PDB entry 7O4K | electron microscopy, 3.60 A resolution | chains 1 and W of the 17 polymer chains in the assembly

[Chain 1]
Protein: General transcription and DNA repair factor IIH subunit TFB1
From: Saccharomyces cerevisiae (strain ATCC 204508 / S288c)
Reference sequence: P32776 (TFB1_YEAST); numbering as in UniProt (aligned over 1-642)
Chain sequence (645 residues; numbered -2 to 642; the number before each row is that of its first residue; numbers below 1 keep their minus sign (Gly-2 is residue -2)):
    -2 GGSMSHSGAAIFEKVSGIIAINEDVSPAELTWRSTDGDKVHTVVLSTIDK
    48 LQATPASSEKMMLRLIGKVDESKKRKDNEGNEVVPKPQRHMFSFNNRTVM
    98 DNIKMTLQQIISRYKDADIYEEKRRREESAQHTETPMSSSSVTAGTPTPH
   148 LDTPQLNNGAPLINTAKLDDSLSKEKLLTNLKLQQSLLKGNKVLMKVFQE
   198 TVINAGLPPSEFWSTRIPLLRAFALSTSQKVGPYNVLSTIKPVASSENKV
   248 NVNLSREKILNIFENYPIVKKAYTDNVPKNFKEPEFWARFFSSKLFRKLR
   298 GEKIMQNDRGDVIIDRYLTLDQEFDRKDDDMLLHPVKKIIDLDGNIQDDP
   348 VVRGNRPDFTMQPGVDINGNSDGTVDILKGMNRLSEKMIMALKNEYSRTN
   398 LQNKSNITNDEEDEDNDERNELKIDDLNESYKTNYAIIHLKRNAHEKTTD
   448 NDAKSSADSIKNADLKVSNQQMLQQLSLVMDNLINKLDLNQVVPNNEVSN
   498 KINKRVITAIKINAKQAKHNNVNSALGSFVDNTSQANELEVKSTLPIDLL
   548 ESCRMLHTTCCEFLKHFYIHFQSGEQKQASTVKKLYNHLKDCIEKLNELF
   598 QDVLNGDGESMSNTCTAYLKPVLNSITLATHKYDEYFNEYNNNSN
Disordered / not traced: -2 to 0, 67-82, 122-166, 241-244, 394-412, 447-461, 518-535, 640-642
Differences from the reference sequence: expression tag (-2 to 0)
Curated features (UniProtKB/Swiss-Prot):
  - modified residue: Thr150 (Phosphothreonine)

[Chain W]
Protein: Transcription initiation factor IIE subunit alpha
From: Saccharomyces cerevisiae (strain ATCC 204508 / S288c)
Reference sequence: P36100 (T2EA_YEAST); residue numbers follow UniProt; this construct covers 1-482
Chain sequence (492 residues; each row starts with the number of its first residue):
     1 MDRPIDDIVKNLLKFVVRGFYGGSFVLVLDAILFHSVLAEDDLKQLLSIN
    51 KTELGPLIARLRSDRLISIHKQREYPPNSKSVERVYYYVKYPHAIDAIKW
   101 KVHQVVQRLKDDLDKNSEPNGYMCPICLTKYTQLEAVQLLNFDRTEFLCS
   151 LCDEPLVEDDSGKKNKEKQDKLNRLMDQIQPIIDSLKKIDDSRIEENTFE
   201 IALARLIPPQNQSHAAYTYNPKKGSTMFRPGDSAPLPNLMGTALGNDSSR
   251 RAGANSQATLHINITTASDEVAQRELQERQAEEKRKQNAVPEWHKQSTIG
   301 KTALGRLDNEEEFDPVVTASAMDSINPDNEPAQETSYQNNRTLTEQEMEE
   351 RENEKTLNDYYAALAKKQAKLNKEEEEEEEEEEDEEEEEEEEMEDVMDDN
   401 DETARENALEDEFEDVTDTAGTAKTESNTSNDVKQESINDKTEDAVNATA
   451 TASGPSANAKPNDGDDDDDDDDDEMDIEFEDVAAALEHHHHH
Disordered / not traced: 1, 236-257, 307-348, 370-408, 417-492
Differences from the reference sequence: expression tag (483-492)
Curated features (UniProtKB/Swiss-Prot):
  - zinc finger: Cys124 to Cys152 (C4-type)
Metal / ion sites: Zn2+: Cys124, Cys127, Cys149, Cys152

[Chain 1 / chain W interface]
Pairs across the interface - 82 pairs, chain 1 then chain W:
  Ala6(1) with Leu206(W)
  Lys11(1) with Asn211(W)
  Val12(1) with Asn211(W)
  Ser13(1) with Pro208(W); Gln210(W); Asn211(W), hydrogen bond (backbone-backbone)
  Ser31(1) with Asn211(W), hydrogen bond
  Thr32(1) with Pro208(W); Gln210(W); Asn211(W), hydrogen bond
  Asp33(1) with Asn211(W)
  Asp35(1) with Asn211(W)
  Lys47(1) with Asp415(W)
  Leu48(1) with Glu414(W); Asp415(W); Val416(W), hydrogen bond (backbone-backbone)
  Gln49(1) with Phe413(W); Glu414(W); Asp415(W)
  Ala50(1) with Phe413(W); Glu414(W), hydrogen bond (backbone-backbone); Val416(W), hydrophobic
  Thr51(1) with Glu412(W); Phe413(W)
  Pro52(1) with Glu412(W); Glu414(W)
  Ser55(1) with Glu412(W), hydrogen bond
  Met59(1) with Asp411(W); Phe413(W)
  Arg61(1) with Phe413(W)
  Met88(1) with Phe413(W), hydrophobic
  Asn92(1) with Leu206(W); Tyr217(W); Thr218(W)
  Asn93(1) with Glu200(W), hydrogen bond (side chain-backbone); Leu203(W); Ala204(W)
  Val96(1) with Ala204(W)
  Gln105(1) with Val416(W)
  Gln106(1) with Ala258(W), hydrogen bond (side chain-backbone)
  Asp113(1) with His261(W); Ile262(W), hydrogen bond (side chain-backbone)
  Tyr117(1) with Ile264(W), hydrophobic
  Lys120(1) with Asn263(W); Ile264(W), hydrogen bond (side chain-backbone); Asp269(W), salt bridge
  Leu178(1) with Tyr361(W); Leu364(W), hydrophobic; Gln368(W)
  Gln181(1) with Tyr361(W)
  Gln182(1) with Asn358(W); Tyr361(W)
  Leu185(1) with Leu357(W), hydrophobic
  Lys189(1) with Glu350(W), salt bridge
  Met192(1) with Asn353(W); Leu357(W), hydrophobic
  Gln196(1) with Asn353(W)
  Val199(1) with Tyr360(W)
  Ile200(1) with Tyr360(W), hydrophobic
  Pro206(1) with Tyr360(W)
  Asn245(1) with Ala258(W); Thr259(W), hydrogen bond (backbone-backbone)
  Lys246(1) with Thr259(W); His261(W)
  Val247(1) with Thr259(W), hydrogen bond (backbone-backbone); Leu260(W), hydrophobic; His261(W), hydrogen bond (backbone-backbone)
  Asn248(1) with His261(W)
  Val249(1) with His261(W), hydrogen bond (backbone-backbone); Ile262(W), hydrophobic; Asn263(W), hydrogen bond (backbone-backbone)
  Asn250(1) with Asn263(W)
  Leu251(1) with Asn263(W), hydrogen bond (backbone-backbone); Ile264(W); Thr265(W), hydrogen bond (backbone-backbone)
  Arg253(1) with Ile264(W)
  Pro281(1) with Ile262(W)
  Trp284(1) with Ile262(W), hydrophobic
  Ala285(1) with Ile262(W)
  Phe288(1) with Leu260(W), hydrophobic; Ile262(W), hydrophobic
  Ser289(1) with Leu260(W)
Other interface residues (no listed pair), chain 1 (60 interface residues in all): Gly14, Ile15, Glu56, Met58, Leu60, Lys101, Arg121, Lys186, Phe195, Trp210, Ser252
Other interface residues (no listed pair), chain W (41 interface residues in all): Ile201, Ile207, Pro209, Gln212, Tyr219, Asn220, Thr266, Glu354, Thr356

[In short]
60 residues of chain 1 and 41 residues of chain W are in contact; the contacts include 17 hydrogen bonds and 2
salt bridges. Polar pairs include Lys120(1)-Asp269(W), Lys189(1)-Glu350(W) and Ser31(1)-Asn211(W). Cys124(W),
Cys127(W), Cys149(W) and Cys152(W) coordinate Zn2+.
Here chain 1 is General transcription and DNA repair factor IIH subunit TFB1 and chain W is Transcription
initiation factor IIE subunit alpha, both from Saccharomyces cerevisiae (strain ATCC 204508 / S288c). Entry
7O4K (Yeast TFIIH in the contracted state within the pre-initiation complex) was determined by electron
microscopy together with 7O4I, 7O4J, 7O4L, 7O72, 7O73 and 7O75 from the same study.
